1DJA - chain A; structure by X-ray diffraction, 1.90 A resolution.

# Chain A
Protein: Beta-lactamase
Source organism: Staphylococcus aureus
Notes: EC 3.5.2.6
UniProt: P00807 (BLAC_STAAU); the author numbering skips numbers that UniProt does not, so the offset changes along the chain: 31-57 = UniProt 25-51; 59-84 = UniProt 52-77; 87-290 = UniProt 78-281
Amino-acid sequence (258 residues; numbered 30 to 290; 3 numbers in that range are skipped by the numbering (no residue carries them; nothing is unmodelled there); the number before each row is that of its first residue):
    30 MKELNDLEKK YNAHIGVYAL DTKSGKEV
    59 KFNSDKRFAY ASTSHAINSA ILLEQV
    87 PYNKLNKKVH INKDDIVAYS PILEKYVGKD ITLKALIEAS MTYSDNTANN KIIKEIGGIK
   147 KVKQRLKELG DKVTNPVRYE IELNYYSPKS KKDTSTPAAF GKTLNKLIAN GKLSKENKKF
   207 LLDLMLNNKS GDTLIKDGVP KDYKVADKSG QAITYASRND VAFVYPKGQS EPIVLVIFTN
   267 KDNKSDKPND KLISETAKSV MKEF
Construct notes: engineered mutation His73 (Lys66 in P00807)
Curated features (UniProtKB/Swiss-Prot):
  - active site: Ser70 (Acyl-ester intermediate)
  - binding site (substrate): Lys234 to Gly236

# Summary
Curated annotation (UniProt) lists active-site residue Ser70 and 3 substrate-binding residues.
Chain A is Beta-lactamase (Staphylococcus aureus); the structure, Structure of beta-lactamase precursor, K73H
mutant, at 298K, was determined by X-ray diffraction, deposited together with 1DJB and 1DJC.
